Entry 1BXO (X-ray diffraction, 0.95 A resolution); this record covers chain A.

[Chain A]
Name: Protein (penicillopepsin)
Organism: Penicillium janthinellum
Notes: EC 3.4.23.20
UniProt: P00798 (PENP_PENJA); numbering as in UniProt (aligned over 1-323)
Chain sequence (323 residues; row label = number of the first residue in the row):
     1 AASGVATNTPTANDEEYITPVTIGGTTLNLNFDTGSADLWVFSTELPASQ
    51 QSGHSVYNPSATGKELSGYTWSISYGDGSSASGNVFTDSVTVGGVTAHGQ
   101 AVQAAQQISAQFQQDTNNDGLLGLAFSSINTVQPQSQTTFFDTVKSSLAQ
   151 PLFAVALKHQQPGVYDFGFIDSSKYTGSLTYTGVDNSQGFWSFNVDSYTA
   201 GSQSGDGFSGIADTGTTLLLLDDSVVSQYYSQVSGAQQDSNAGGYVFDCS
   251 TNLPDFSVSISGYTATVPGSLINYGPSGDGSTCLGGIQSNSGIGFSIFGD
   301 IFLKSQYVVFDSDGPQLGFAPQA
Cystine bridges: C249-C283
Glycans and other covalent adducts: alpha-D-mannopyranose (MAN) linked to S3, T7
Ligand contacts: PP7 (methyl cyclo[(2S)-2-[[(1R)-1-(N-(L-N-(3-methylbutanoyl)valyl-L-aspartyl)amino)-3-methylbutyl]hydroxyphosphinyloxy]-3-(3-aminomethyl)phenylpropanoate): E15, E16, N31, D33, G35, S36, S74, Y75, G76, D77, S79, Q111, F112, L121, F190, I211, D213, G215, T216, T217, L218, L220, Y274, L284, I293, F295, I297
Curated features (UniProtKB/Swiss-Prot):
  - active site: D33, D213
  - glycosylation: S3 (O-linked (Man...) serine), T7 (O-linked (Man...) threonine)

[In short]
Chain A binds compound PP7. Covalently linked alpha-D-mannopyranose: at S3 and T7. UniProt lists active-site
residues D33 and D213.
Chain A is Protein (penicillopepsin) (Penicillium janthinellum); the structure, Acid proteinase
(penicillopepsin) (e.c.3.4.23.20) complex with phosphonate inhibitor: methyl
cyclo[(2s)-2-[[(1R)-1-(n-(l-N-(3-methylbutanoyl)valyl-L-aspartyl)amino)-3-methylbut yl]
hydroxyphosphinyloxy]-3-(3-aminomethyl) phenylpropanoate, was determined by X-ray diffraction (same
publication as 1BXQ).
